3AI3 - chains C and E of the 4 polymer chains in the assembly; structure by X-ray diffraction, 1.80 A resolution.

[Chain C (and E)]
Protein: NADPH-sorbose reductase
Organism: Gluconobacter frateurii
Notes: EC 1.1.1.289; chain E of this document is another copy of the same molecule, construct and numbering; everything in this record applies to it too
Reference sequence: A4PB64 (A4PB64_9PROT); residues 1-263 here = UniProt positions 1-263
Sequence (263 residues; numbered 1 to 263; the number before each row is that of its first residue):
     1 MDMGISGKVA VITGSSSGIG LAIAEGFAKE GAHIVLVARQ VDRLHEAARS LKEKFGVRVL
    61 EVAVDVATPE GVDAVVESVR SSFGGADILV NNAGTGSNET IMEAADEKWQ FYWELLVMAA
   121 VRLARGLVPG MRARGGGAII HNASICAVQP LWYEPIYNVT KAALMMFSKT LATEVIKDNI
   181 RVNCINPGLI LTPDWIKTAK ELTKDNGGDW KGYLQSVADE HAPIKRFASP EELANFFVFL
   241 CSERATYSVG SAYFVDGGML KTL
Construct notes: engineered mutation Leu116 (His in A4PB64)
Residues lining bound ligands:
  - NADPH (NDP; NADPH dihydro-nicotinamide-adenine-dinucleotide phosphate): Gly14, Ser15, Ser16, Ser17, Gly18, Ile19, Gly20, Val37, Ala38, Arg39, Gln40, Arg43, Val64, Asp65, Val66, Ala67, Asn92, Ala93, Gly94, Thr95, Leu115, Leu116, Asn142, Ala143, Ser144, Tyr157, Lys161, Pro187, Gly188, Leu189, Ile190, Thr192, Pro193, Asp194, Trp195
  - alpha-L-sorbopyranose (SOE): Met165, Ala252, Tyr253, Phe254, Leu260, Leu263
  - L-sorbose (SOL): Thr95, Gly96, Ser144, Ile145, Cys146, Leu151, Tyr153, Glu154, Tyr157, Pro187, Gly188, Trp195

[Chain C / chain E interface]
Pairs across the interface - 14 pairs, chain C then chain E:
  Val148(C) - Thr262(E)
  Val148(C) - Leu263(E)  hydrogen bond (backbone-backbone)
  Gln149(C) - Lys261(E)
  Gln149(C) - Thr262(E)
  Pro150(C) - Lys261(E)
  Leu260(C) - Thr262(E)
  Lys261(C) - Gln149(E)
  Lys261(C) - Pro150(E)
  Lys261(C) - Lys261(E)
  Thr262(C) - Val148(E)
  Thr262(C) - Gln149(E)
  Thr262(C) - Leu260(E)
  Thr262(C) - Thr262(E)  hydrogen bond
  Leu263(C) - Val148(E)  hydrogen bond (backbone-backbone)
Interface residues without a listed pair, chain C (8 interface residues in all): Ala147
Interface residues without a listed pair, chain E (8 interface residues in all): Ala147

[Overview]
Chain C and chain E each contribute 8 residues to their interface, with 3 hydrogen bonds. Polar contacts
include Thr262(C)-Thr262(E) and Val148(C)-Leu263(E). Chain C binds NADPH, L-sorbose and alpha-L-sorbopyranose.
Chain C and chain E are both NADPH-sorbose reductase (Gluconobacter frateurii); the structure, The crystal
structure of L-Sorbose reductase from Gluconobacter frateurii complexed with NADPH and L-sorbose, was
determined by X-ray diffraction together with 3AI1 and 3AI2 from the same study.
